PDB entry 5LMO | electron microscopy, 4.30 A resolution (low resolution: residue-level contacts below are approximate; hydrogen-bond / salt-bridge calls are withheld) | chains A and T of the 24 polymer chains in the assembly

== Chain A ==
Molecule: 16S rRNA
Source organism: Thermus thermophilus HB8
Sequence (1522 nucleotides; each row starts with the number of its first residue; note: 44 numbers in that range are skipped by the numbering (no residue carries them; nothing is unmodelled there); a row labelled like 189A-189L holds insertion residues (189A, then the next letters in order); numbering starts at 0):
     0 UUUGUUGGAGAGUUUGAUCCUGGCUCAGGGUGAACGCUGGCGGCGUGCCU
    50 AAGACAUGCAAGUCGUGCGGGCCG
    76 CGGGGUUUU
    88 ACUCCG
    96 UGGUCAGCGGCGGACGGGUGAGUAACGCGUGGGU
  129A G
   130 ACCUACCCGGAAGAGGGGGACAACCCGGGGAAACUCGGGCUAAUCCCCCA
   180 UGUGGACCCG
189A-189L CCCCUUGGGGUG
   190 UGUCCAAAGGGCUUU
   216 GCCCGCUUCCGGAUGGGCCCGCGUCCCAUCAGCUAGUUGGUGGGGUAAUG
   266 GCCCACCAAGGCGACGACGGGUAGCCGGUCUGAGAGGAUGGCCGGCCACA
   316 GGGGCACUGAGACACGGGCCCCACUCCUACGGGAGGCAGCAGUUAGGAAU
   366 CUUCCGCAAUGGGCGCAAGCCUGACGGAGCGACGCCGCUUGGAGGAAGAA
   416 GCCCUUCGGGGUGUAAACUCCUGA
   441 ACCCGGGACGAAACCCCC
   460 GA
   470 CGAGGGGA
   479 CUGACGGUACCGGGGUAA
   498 UAGCGCCGGCCAACUCCGUGCCAGCAGCCGCGGUAAUACGGAGGGCGCGA
   548 GCGUUACCCGGAUUCACUGGGCGUAAAGGGCGUGUAGGCGGCCUGGGGCG
   598 UCCCAUGUGAAAGACCACGGCUCAACCGUGGGGGAGCGUGGGAUACGCUC
   648 AGGCUAGACGGUGGGAGAGGGUGGUGGAAUUCCCGGAGUAGCGGUGAAAU
   698 GCGCAGAUACCGGGAGGAACGCCGAUGGCGAAGGCAGCCACCUGGUCCAC
   748 CCGUGACGCUGAGGCGCGAAAGCGUGGGGAGCAAACCGGAUUAGAUACCC
   798 GGGUAGUCCACGCCCUAAACGAUGCGCGCUAGGUCUCUGGGUCU
   848 CCUGGGGGCCGAAGCUAACGCGUUAAGCGCGCCGCCUGGGGAGUACGGCC
   898 GCAAGGCUGAAACUCAAAGGAAUUGACGGGGGCCCGCACAAGCGGUGGAG
   948 CAUGUGGUUUAAUUCGAAGCAACGCGAAGAACCUUACCAGGCCUUGACAU
   998 GCUA
 1001A G
  1002 GGAACCCGGGUGAAAGCCUGGGGUGCCCC
1030A-1030D GCGA
  1031 GGGGAGCCCUAGCACAGGUGCUGCAUGGCCGUCGUCAGCUCGUGCCGUGA
  1081 GGUGUUGGGUUAAGUCCCGCAACGAGCGCAACCCCCGCCGUUAGUUGCCA
  1131 GCGGUUCGGCCGGGCACUCUAACGGGACUGCCCGCG
  1168 AAAGCGGGAGGAAGGAGGGGACGACGUCUGGUCAGCAUGGCCCUUACGGC
  1218 CUGGGCGACACACGUGCUACAAUGCCCACUACAAAGCGAUGCCACCCGGC
  1268 AACGGGGAGCUAAUCGCAAAAAGGUGGGCCCAGUUCGGAUUGGGGUCUGC
  1318 AACCCGACCCCAUGAAGCCGGAAUCGCUAGUAAUCGCGGAUCAGCC
 1363A A
  1364 UGCCGCGGUGAAUACGUUCCCGGGCCUUGUACACACCGCCCGUCACGCCA
  1414 UGGGAGCGGGCUCUACCCGAAGUCGCCGG
1442A-1442B GA
  1443 GCCUA
  1452 C
  1456 GGGCAGGCGCCGAGGGUAGGGCCCGUGACUGGGGCGAAGUCGUAACAAGG
  1506 UAGCUGUACCGGAAGGUGCGGCUGGAUCACCUCCUUUCU
Not modelled in the structure: 0-4, 1533, 1543-1544
Metal / ion sites: Mg2+ site 1: U20 (shared with 1 residue of chain E); Mg2+ site 2 near G21 (its only coordinating residue here); Mg2+ site 3 near A53 (its only coordinating residue here); Mg2+ site 4 near G107 (its only coordinating residue here); Mg2+ site 5 near A109 (its only coordinating residue here); Mg2+ site 6 near G115 (its only coordinating residue here); Mg2+ site 7: G117, G289; Mg2+ site 8: C121, G124, U125, G126; Mg2+ site 9: G251, A270; Mg2+ site 10: U252, C267; Mg2+ site 11 near U287 (its only coordinating residue here); Mg2+ site 12 near G299 (its only coordinating residue here); 38 more Mg2+ sites not listed
Ligand contacts: adenosine-5'-monophosphate / guanosine-5'-monophosphate / uridine-5'-monophosphate: U788, U789, A790, G926, C1054, C1400, G1497, U1498, U1506

== Chain T ==
Molecule: 30S ribosomal protein S20
Source organism: Thermus thermophilus (strain HB8 / ATCC 27634 / DSM 579)
UniProtKB: P80380 (RS20_THET8); numbering as in UniProt (aligned over 1-106)
Sequence (106 residues; numbered 1 to 106; the number before each row is that of its first residue):
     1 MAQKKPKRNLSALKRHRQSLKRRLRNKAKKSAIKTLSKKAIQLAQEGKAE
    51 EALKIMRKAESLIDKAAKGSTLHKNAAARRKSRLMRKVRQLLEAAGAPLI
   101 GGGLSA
Not modelled in the structure: 1-7

== How chain A and chain T interact ==
Contacting residue pairs - 97 pairs, chain A then chain T:
  A60(A) / Leu-10(T)
  G61(A) / Leu-10(T)
  G61(A) / Ser-11(T)
  G102(A) / Ser-11(T)
  G102(A) / Arg-17(T)
  C103(A) / Lys-14(T)
  C103(A) / Arg-17(T)
  C103(A) / Lys-21(T)
  G104(A) / Lys-14(T)
  G104(A) / Gln-18(T)
  G104(A) / Lys-21(T)
  G105(A) / Lys-14(T)
  G105(A) / Gln-18(T)
  G105(A) / Arg-22(T)
  G107(A) / Arg-15(T)
  G108(A) / Arg-15(T)
  C131(A) / Asn-75(T)
  C132(A) / Asn-75(T)
  C150(A) / Lys-21(T)
  C177(A) / Lys-65(T)
  C178(A) / Lys-65(T)
  G184(A) / Asp-64(T)
  A185(A) / Ala-78(T)
  A185(A) / Lys-81(T)
  C186(A) / Ala-78(T)
  C186(A) / Ser-82(T)
  C186(A) / Met-85(T)
  C187(A) / Ser-82(T)
  C187(A) / Arg-89(T)
  C187(A) / Gly-103(T)
  C187(A) / Leu-104(T)
  C187(A) / Ser-105(T)
  C188(A) / Arg-86(T)
  C188(A) / Arg-89(T)
  C188(A) / Ser-105(T)
  G189L(A) / Ser-105(T)
  U190(A) / Ser-105(T)
  U190(A) / Ala-106(T)
  G191(A) / Met-85(T)
  G191(A) / Gly-101(T)
  G191(A) / Gly-102(T)
  G191(A) / Gly-103(T)
  G191(A) / Leu-104(T)
  G191(A) / Ser-105(T)
  G191(A) / Ala-106(T)
  U192(A) / Arg-57(T)
  U192(A) / Glu-60(T)
  U192(A) / Gly-102(T)
  U192(A) / Gly-103(T)
  C193(A) / Glu-60(T)
  C193(A) / Ser-61(T)
  C193(A) / Asp-64(T)
  C194(A) / Ser-61(T)
  C194(A) / Asp-64(T)
  C194(A) / Lys-65(T)
  A195(A) / Lys-65(T)
  A195(A) / Lys-68(T)
  U222(A) / Lys-68(T)
  U223(A) / Lys-68(T)
  G259(A) / Arg-83(T)
  G260(A) / Lys-34(T)
  G260(A) / Arg-80(T)
  G260(A) / Arg-83(T)
  U261(A) / Arg-79(T)
  U261(A) / Arg-83(T)
  A262(A) / His-73(T)
  A262(A) / Asn-75(T)
  A262(A) / Ala-76(T)
  A263(A) / Asn-75(T)
  A263(A) / Arg-79(T)
  C322(A) / Ser-19(T)
  C322(A) / Arg-23(T)
  U323(A) / Arg-22(T)
  U323(A) / Arg-23(T)
  U323(A) / Asn-26(T)
  G324(A) / Arg-22(T)
  G324(A) / Ser-70(T)
  A325(A) / Ser-70(T)
  G332(A) / Leu-10(T)
  G332(A) / His-16(T)
  G333(A) / His-16(T)
  U1436(A) / Arg-23(T)
  G1438(A) / Lys-34(T)
  G1438(A) / Lys-38(T)
  C1439(A) / Lys-38(T)
  G1456(A) / Leu-36(T)
  G1456(A) / Lys-39(T)
  G1457(A) / Leu-36(T)
  G1457(A) / Lys-39(T)
  G1458(A) / Ala-28(T)
  G1458(A) / Ser-31(T)
  G1458(A) / Ala-32(T)
  G1458(A) / Thr-35(T)
  C1459(A) / Lys-27(T)
  C1459(A) / Ala-28(T)
  C1459(A) / Ser-31(T)
  A1460(A) / Lys-27(T)
Other interface residues (no listed pair), chain A (56 interface residues in all): C106, U133, C174, C175, C176, A196, C224, G258, G1435, C1437
Other interface residues (no listed pair), chain T (53 interface residues in all): Ala-12, Leu-24, Arg-25, Lys-29, Lys-30, Lys-58, Lys-74

== Summary ==
Chain A and chain T form an interface of 56 and 53 residues respectively. Chain A binds
adenosine-5'-monophosphate / guanosine-5'-monophosphate / uridine-5'-monophosphate. G117(A) and G289(A) form
the Mg2+ site 7. C121(A), G124(A), U125(A) and G126(A) coordinate Mg2+ site 8.
Here chain A is 16S rRNA (Thermus thermophilus HB8) and chain T is 30S ribosomal protein S20 (Thermus
thermophilus (strain HB8 / ATCC 27634 / DSM 579)). Entry 5LMO (Structure of bacterial 30S-IF1-IF3-mRNA
translation pre-initiation complex (state-1B)) was determined by electron microscopy together with 5LMN, 5LMP,
5LMQ, 5LMR, 5LMS, 5LMT, 5LMU and 5LMV from the same study.
